8FJ7 - chains A and B of the 3 polymer chains in the assembly; structure by X-ray diffraction, 2.80 A resolution.

[Chain A]
Molecule: Lysine-specific histone demethylase 1A
From: Homo sapiens
Notes: EC 1.14.99.66
UniProtKB: O60341 (KDM1A_HUMAN); residue numbers follow UniProt; this construct covers 1-852
Chain sequence (871 residues; each row starts with the number of its first residue; numbers below 1 keep their minus sign (Gly-18 is residue -18)):
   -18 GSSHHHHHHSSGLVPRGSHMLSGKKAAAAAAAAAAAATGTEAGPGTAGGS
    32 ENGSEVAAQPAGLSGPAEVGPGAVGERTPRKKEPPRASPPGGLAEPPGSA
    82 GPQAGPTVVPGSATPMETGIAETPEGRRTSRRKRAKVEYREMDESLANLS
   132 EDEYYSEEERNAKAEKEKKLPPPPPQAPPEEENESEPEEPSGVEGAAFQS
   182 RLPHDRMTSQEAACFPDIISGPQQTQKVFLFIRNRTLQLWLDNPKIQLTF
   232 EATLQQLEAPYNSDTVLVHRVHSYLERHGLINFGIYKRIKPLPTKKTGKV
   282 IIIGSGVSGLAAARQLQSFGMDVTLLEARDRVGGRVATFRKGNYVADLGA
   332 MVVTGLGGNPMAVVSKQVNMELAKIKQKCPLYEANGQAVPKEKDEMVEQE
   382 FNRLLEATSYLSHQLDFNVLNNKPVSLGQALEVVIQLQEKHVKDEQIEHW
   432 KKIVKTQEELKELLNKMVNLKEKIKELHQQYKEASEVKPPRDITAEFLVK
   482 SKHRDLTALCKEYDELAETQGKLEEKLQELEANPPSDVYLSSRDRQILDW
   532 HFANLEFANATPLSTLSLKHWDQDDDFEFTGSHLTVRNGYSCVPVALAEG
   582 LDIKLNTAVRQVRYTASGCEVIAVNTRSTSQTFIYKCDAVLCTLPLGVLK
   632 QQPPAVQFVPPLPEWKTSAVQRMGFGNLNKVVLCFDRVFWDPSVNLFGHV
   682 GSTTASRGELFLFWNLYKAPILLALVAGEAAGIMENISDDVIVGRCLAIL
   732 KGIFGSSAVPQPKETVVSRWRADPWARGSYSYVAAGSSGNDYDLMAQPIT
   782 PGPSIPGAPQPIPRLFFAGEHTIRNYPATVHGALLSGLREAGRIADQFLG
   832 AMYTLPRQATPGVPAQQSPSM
Unresolved in the structure: -18 to 170, 837-852
Differences from the reference sequence: expression tag (-18 to 0)
Small-molecule neighbours: Y0Z ([(2R,3S,4R,5R)-5-(6-amino-9H-purin-9-yl)-3,4-dihydroxyoxolan-2-yl]methyl (2R,3S,4S)-5-[7,8-dimethyl-2,4-dioxo-5-{3-[3-(phenylcarbamoyl)phenyl]propanoyl}-1,3,4,5-tetrahydrobenzo[g]pteridin-10(2H)-yl]-2,3,4-trihydroxypentyl dihydrogen diphosphate): Ile284, Gly285, Ser286, Gly287, Val288, Ser289, Gly290, Leu307, Glu308, Ala309, Arg310, Gly314, Gly315, Arg316, Val317, Leu329, Gly330, Ala331, Met332, Val333, Thr335, Phe538, Ala539, Asn540, Trp552, Asp555, Thr588, Ala589, Val590, Thr624, Leu625, Pro626, Val629, Val637, Leu659, Lys661, Trp751, Trp756, Ser760, Tyr761, Ser762, Tyr763, Gly800, Glu801, Pro808, Ala809, Thr810, Val811, His812, Ala814
What the authors report for this chain:
  - mutagenesis - T684DEL/T685DEL/A686DEL/S687DEL: increased growth in response to AW4

[Chain B]
Molecule: REST corepressor 1
From: Homo sapiens
UniProtKB: Q9UKL0 (RCOR1_HUMAN); residues 305-440 here correspond to UniProt positions 308-443 (UniProt number = residue number + 3)
Chain sequence (144 residues; each row starts with the number of its first residue):
   297 GPLGSPEFRAKRKPPKGMFLSQEDVEAVSANATAATTVLRQLDMELVSVK
   347 RQIQNIKQTNSALKEKLDGGIEPYRLPEVIQKCNARWTTEEQLLAVQAIR
   397 KYGRDFQAISDVIGNKSVVQVKNFFVNYRRRFNIDEVLQEWEAE
Unresolved in the structure: 297-307
Differences from the reference sequence: expression tag (297-304)

[How chain A and chain B interact]
Contacting residue pairs - 83 pairs, chain A then chain B:
  Glu381(A) with Met314(B)
  Arg384(A) with Pro311(B); Lys312(B), hydrogen bond (side chain-backbone)
  Tyr391(A) with Arg308(B); Lys309(B); Pro310(B); Leu316(B), hydrophobic
  Leu392(A) with Leu316(B), hydrophobic
  Gln395(A) with Arg308(B)
  Val415(A) with Leu316(B), hydrophobic
  Gln417(A) with Ala331(B)
  Leu418(A) with Phe315(B); Asp320(B); Val321(B), hydrophobic; Val324(B), hydrophobic
  Gln419(A) with Gly313(B), hydrogen bond (side chain-backbone); Met314(B); Phe315(B), hydrogen bond (side chain-backbone)
  Lys421(A) with Asp320(B), salt bridge; Leu335(B)
  His422(A) with Phe315(B)
  Lys424(A) with Leu335(B); Asp339(B), salt bridge
  Asp425(A) with Leu338(B)
  Gln427(A) with Leu342(B)
  Ile428(A) with Leu338(B); Glu341(B); Leu342(B), hydrophobic
  Trp431(A) with Leu342(B); Val345(B), hydrophobic; Ile349(B), hydrophobic
  Ile434(A) with Ile349(B), hydrophobic
  Val435(A) with Ile349(B), hydrophobic
  Gln438(A) with Ile352(B); Lys353(B); Asn356(B)
  Glu439(A) with Gln348(B); Ile352(B)
  Leu441(A) with Asn356(B)
  Lys442(A) with Thr355(B); Asn356(B), hydrogen bond (backbone-side chain)
  Leu445(A) with Asn356(B); Leu359(B), hydrophobic; Lys360(B)
  Asn446(A) with Leu359(B)
  Met448(A) with Leu363(B), hydrophobic
  Val449(A) with Lys362(B); Leu363(B), hydrophobic
  Lys452(A) with Lys362(B); Asp364(B), hydrogen bond (side chain-backbone); Gly366(B), hydrogen bond (side chain-backbone)
  Ile455(A) with Tyr370(B)
  Lys456(A) with Tyr370(B)
  His459(A) with Tyr370(B)
  Tyr462(A) with Leu372(B)
  Ile474(A) with Leu389(B), hydrophobic; Leu390(B), hydrophobic; Gln393(B), hydrogen bond (backbone-side chain)
  Thr475(A) with Gln393(B)
  Phe478(A) with Leu390(B), hydrophobic; Gln393(B); Ala394(B); Lys397(B)
  Lys481(A) with Leu390(B); Val408(B)
  Ser482(A) with Lys397(B), hydrogen bond; Tyr398(B)
  His484(A) with Leu372(B); Pro373(B)
  Arg485(A) with Tyr398(B); Asp401(B), salt bridge; Ala404(B); Asp407(B), salt bridge
  Asp486(A) with Lys397(B), salt bridge; Tyr398(B), hydrogen bond
  Leu487(A) with Tyr370(B); Leu372(B), hydrophobic
  Cys491(A) with Ile367(B), hydrophobic
  Tyr494(A) with Leu363(B); Gly366(B); Ile367(B), hydrophobic
  Asp495(A) with Arg371(B), salt bridge
  Glu505(A) with Lys360(B), salt bridge
Interface residues without a listed pair, chain A (53 interface residues in all): Glu387, Ala388, Leu396, Leu401, Val414, Glu420, Lys432, Glu477, Tyr520
Interface residues without a listed pair, chain B (55 interface residues in all): Gln318, Ser325, Val334, Lys346, Gly365, Pro369, Val375, Glu386, Ile409

[In short]
53 residues of chain A face 55 of chain B across their interface, with 9 hydrogen bonds and 7 salt bridges.
Polar contacts include Lys421(A)-Asp320(B), Lys424(A)-Asp339(B) and Arg485(A)-Asp401(B). Bound to chain A:
compound Y0Z. From the paper: T684DEL/T685DEL/A686DEL/S687DEL of chain A increase growth in response to AW4.
Here chain A is Lysine-specific histone demethylase 1A and chain B is REST corepressor 1, both from Homo
sapiens. Entry 8FJ7 (LSD1-CoREST in complex with T108 and SNAG peptide) was determined by X-ray diffraction
(same publication as 8BOP, 8BOX, 8F2Z, 8F30, 8F59, 8F6S and 18 further entries).
